Entry 1MNN (X-ray diffraction, 1.40 A resolution); this record covers chains B and A of the 3 polymer chains in the assembly.

== Chain B ==
Molecule: 14-nt DNA strand
Sequence (14 nucleotides; numbered 1 to 14; the number before each row is that of its first residue):
     1 TGCGACACAAAAAC

== Chain A ==
Molecule: NDT80 protein
Source organism: Saccharomyces cerevisiae
Notes: fragment: DNA-BINDING DOMAIN (residues 1-340)
Reference sequence: P38830 (NDT80_YEAST); numbering as in UniProt (aligned over 1-340)
Sequence (340 residues; row label = number of the first residue in the row):
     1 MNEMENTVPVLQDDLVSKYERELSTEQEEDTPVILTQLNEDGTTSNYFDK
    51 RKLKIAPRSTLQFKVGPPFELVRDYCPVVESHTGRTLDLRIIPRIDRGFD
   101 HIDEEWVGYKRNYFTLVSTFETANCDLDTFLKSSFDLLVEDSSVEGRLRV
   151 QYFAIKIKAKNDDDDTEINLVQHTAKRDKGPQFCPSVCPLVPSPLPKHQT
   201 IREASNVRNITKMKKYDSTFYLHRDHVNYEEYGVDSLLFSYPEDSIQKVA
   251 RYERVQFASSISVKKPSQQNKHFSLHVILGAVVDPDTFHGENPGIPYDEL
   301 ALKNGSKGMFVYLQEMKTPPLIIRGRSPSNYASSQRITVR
Unresolved in the structure: 1-32, 140-145, 287-293, 336-340
Reported in the primary citation:
  - binding site for the 14-nt DNA strand (chain B): Pro57, Arg326
  - binding site for the 14-nt DNA strand: Pro57, Arg58, Arg111, Arg177
  - specificity-determining residues: Arg58, Arg177
  - conformationally variable residues (order/disorder transition): Ala175 to Cys184, Arg326 to Ser334
  - conformationally variable residues (order/disorder transition): Lys50 to Thr60 (proposed by the authors, not directly observed)

== Interface between chain B and chain A ==
Pairs across the interface - 18 pairs, chain B then chain A:
  DC3(B) with Lys110(A), salt bridge to the phosphate; Ser259(A), phosphate contact; Ile261(A), phosphate contact; Arg326(A), sugar contact
  DG4(B) with Ser259(A), hydrogen bond to the phosphate; Arg326(A), hydrogen bond to the base
  DA5(B) with Arg111(A), base contact; Arg326(A), base contact
  DA7(B) with Arg177(A), base contact
  DA10(B) with Ala56(A), phosphate contact
  DA11(B) with Ala56(A), sugar contact; Arg58(A), base contact
  DA12(B) with Arg58(A), sugar contact
  DA13(B) with Asn206(A), phosphate contact
  DC14(B) with Val207(A), phosphate contact; Arg208(A), hydrogen bond to the phosphate; Asn209(A), hydrogen bond to the phosphate; Lys212(A), salt bridge to the phosphate
Other interface residues (no listed pair), chain B (12 interface residues in all): DC6, DC8, DA9
Other interface residues (no listed pair), chain A (19 interface residues in all): Pro57, Ser59, Thr60, Asp178, Arg202, Ser205

== In short ==
12 residues of chain B face 19 of chain A across their interface; the contacts include 4 hydrogen bonds and 2
salt bridges. Polar pairs include DG4(B)-Arg326(A), DG4(B)-Ser259(A) and DC14(B)-Arg208(A). From the paper: a
binding site for the 14-nt DNA strand at Pro57(A), Arg58(A) and Arg111(A) among others; a binding site for the
14-nt DNA strand (chain B) at Pro57(A) and Arg326(A).
Chain B is a 14-nt DNA strand and chain A is NDT80 protein (Saccharomyces cerevisiae); the structure,
Structure of the sporulation specific transcription factor Ndt80 bound to DNA, was determined by X-ray
diffraction together with 1MN4 from the same study.
